Entry 5AHE (X-ray diffraction, 1.70 A resolution); this record covers chain A.

# Chain A
Protein: 1-(5-phosphoribosyl)-5-[(5-phosphoribosylamino)methylideneamino] imidazole-4-carboxamide isomerase
Source organism: Salmonella enterica
Notes: EC 5.3.1.16
Reference sequence: A0A630AQ07 (A0A630AQ07_SALER); numbering as in UniProt (aligned over 1-245)
Amino-acid sequence (253 residues; row label = number of the first residue in the row):
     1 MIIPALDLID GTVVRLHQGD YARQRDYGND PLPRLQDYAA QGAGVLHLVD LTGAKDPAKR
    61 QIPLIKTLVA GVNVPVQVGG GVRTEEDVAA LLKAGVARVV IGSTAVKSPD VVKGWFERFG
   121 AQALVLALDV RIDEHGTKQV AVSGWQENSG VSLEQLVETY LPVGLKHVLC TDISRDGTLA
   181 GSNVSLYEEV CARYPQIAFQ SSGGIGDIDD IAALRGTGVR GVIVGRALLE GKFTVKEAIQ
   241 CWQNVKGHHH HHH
Not modelled in the structure: 17-23, 175-180, 245-253
Construct notes: expression tag (246-253)
Modified / non-standard residues: C241 (s,S-(2-hydroxyethyl)thiocysteine; CME)
Ion coordination: Na+ near A5 (its only coordinating residue here)

# Summary
Chain A is 1-(5-phosphoribosyl)-5-[(5-phosphoribosylamino)methylideneamino] imidazole-4-carboxamide isomerase
(Salmonella enterica); the structure, Crystal structure of Salmonella enterica HisA, was determined by X-ray
diffraction together with 5AHF from the same study.
